3F3Q - chain A; structure by X-ray diffraction, 1.76 A resolution.

== Chain A ==
Protein: Thioredoxin-1
Source organism: Saccharomyces cerevisiae
UniProtKB: P22217 (TRX1_YEAST); residue numbers follow UniProt; this construct covers 1-103
Chain sequence (109 residues; row label = number of the first residue in the row; numbers below 1 keep their minus sign (His-5 is residue -5)):
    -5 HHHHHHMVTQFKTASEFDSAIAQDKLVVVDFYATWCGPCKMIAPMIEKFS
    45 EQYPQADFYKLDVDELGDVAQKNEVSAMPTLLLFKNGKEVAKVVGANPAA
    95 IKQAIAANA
Differences from the reference sequence: expression tag (-5 to 0)
Curated features (UniProtKB/Swiss-Prot):
  - active site (Nucleophile): Cys30, Cys33
  - site: Asp24 (Deprotonates C-terminal active site Cys), Gly31 (Contributes to redox potential value), Pro32 (Contributes to redox potential value)
  - cross-link (Glycyl lysine isopeptide (Lys-Gly)): Lys54 (interchain with G-Cter in ubiquitin), Lys66 (interchain with G-Cter in ubiquitin), Lys96 (interchain with G-Cter in ubiquitin)
Disulfide bonds: Cys30-Cys33
Ion coordination: Zn2+ site 1: His-5, His-3; Zn2+ site 2: His-4, His-1, Glu45; Zn2+ site 3: His-2, His0
Reported in the primary citation:
  - catalytic residues: Cys30, Cys33 (proposed by the authors, not directly observed)

== In short ==
The Zn2+ site 1 is built by His-5 and His-3. His-4, His-1 and Glu45 form the Zn2+ site 2. From UniProt:
active-site residues Cys30 and Cys33. From the paper: catalytic residues Cys30 and Cys33.
Chain A is Thioredoxin-1 (Saccharomyces cerevisiae); the structure, Crystal structure of the oxidised form of
thioredoxin 1 from saccharomyces cerevisiae, was determined by X-ray diffraction, deposited together with
3F3R.
